PDB entry 6Q72 | X-ray diffraction, 3.00 A resolution | chains A and B

== Chain A (and B) ==
Protein: Alanine racemase 2
Organism: Bacillus subtilis
Notes: chain B of this document is another copy of the same molecule, construct and numbering; everything in this record applies to it too
UniProtKB: A0A386RMP5 (A0A386RMP5_BACIU); residues 1-394 here = UniProt positions 1-394
Chain sequence (394 residues; row label = number of the first residue in the row):
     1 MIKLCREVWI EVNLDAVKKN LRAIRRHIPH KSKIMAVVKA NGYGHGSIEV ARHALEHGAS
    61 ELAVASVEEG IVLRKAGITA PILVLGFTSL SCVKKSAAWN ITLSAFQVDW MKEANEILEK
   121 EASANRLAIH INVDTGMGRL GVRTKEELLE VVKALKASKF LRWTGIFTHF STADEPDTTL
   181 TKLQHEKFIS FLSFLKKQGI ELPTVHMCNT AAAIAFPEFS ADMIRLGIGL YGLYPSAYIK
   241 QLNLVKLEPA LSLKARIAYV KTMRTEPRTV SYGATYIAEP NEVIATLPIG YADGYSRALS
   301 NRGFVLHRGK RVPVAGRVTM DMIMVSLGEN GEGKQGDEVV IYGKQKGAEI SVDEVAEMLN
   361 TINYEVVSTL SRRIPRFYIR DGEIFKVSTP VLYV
Unresolved in the structure: 387-394
Glycans and other covalent adducts: pyridoxal phosphate (PLP) linked to Lys39
Small-molecule neighbours: pyridoxal phosphate (PLP): Val37, Tyr43, Leu85, Arg139, His169, Asn209, Thr210, Ala211, Arg225, Gly227, Ile228, Tyr364

== Interface between chain A and chain B ==
Cross-chain cystine bridges: Cys5(A)-Cys92(B), Cys92(A)-Cys5(B)
Residue-residue contacts - 132 pairs, chain A then chain B:
  Leu4(A) - Ser89(B)
  Leu4(A) - Cys92(B)
  Cys5(A) - Val67(B)  hydrophobic
  Cys5(A) - Glu68(B)
  Cys5(A) - Phe87(B)
  Cys5(A) - Thr88(B)
  Cys5(A) - Ser89(B)  hydrogen bond (backbone-backbone)
  Cys5(A) - Cys92(B)  disulfide
  Arg6(A) - Ser66(B)
  Arg6(A) - Glu68(B)
  Glu7(A) - Phe87(B)
  Glu7(A) - Ser89(B)
  Lys39(A) - Met320(B)
  Lys39(A) - Asp321(B)
  Ala40(A) - Ala292(B)  hydrophobic
  Ala40(A) - Met320(B)  hydrophobic
  Ala40(A) - Arg373(B)
  Tyr43(A) - Met320(B)  hydrophobic
  Ala65(A) - Asp321(B)
  Ala65(A) - Arg373(B)
  Ser66(A) - Arg6(B)
  Val67(A) - Cys5(B)  hydrophobic
  Glu69(A) - Arg373(B)  salt bridge
  Phe87(A) - Cys5(B)
  Phe87(A) - Glu7(B)
  Phe87(A) - Ala258(B)  hydrophobic
  Phe87(A) - Gln335(B)
  Thr88(A) - Cys5(B)
  Ser89(A) - Leu4(B)
  Ser89(A) - Cys5(B)  hydrogen bond (backbone-backbone)
  Ser89(A) - Glu7(B)
  Ser91(A) - Leu4(B)
  Cys92(A) - Leu4(B)
  Cys92(A) - Cys5(B)  disulfide
  Phe106(A) - Tyr259(B)
  Gln107(A) - Tyr259(B)
  Gln107(A) - Gln335(B)  hydrogen bond
  Thr135(A) - Pro267(B)
  Gly136(A) - Thr269(B)  hydrogen bond (backbone-side chain)
  Met137(A) - Val270(B)
  Met137(A) - Ser271(B)  hydrogen bond (backbone-backbone)
  Met137(A) - Tyr272(B)
  Met137(A) - Thr319(B)
  Gly138(A) - Lys261(B)  hydrogen bond (backbone-side chain)
  Gly138(A) - Met324(B)
  Arg139(A) - Lys261(B)  hydrogen bond (backbone-side chain)
  Arg139(A) - Thr286(B)  hydrogen bond (backbone-side chain)
  Arg139(A) - Thr319(B)  hydrogen bond
  Arg139(A) - Met322(B)
  Arg139(A) - Met324(B)
  Leu140(A) - Tyr259(B)  hydrophobic
  Leu140(A) - Thr286(B)
  Leu140(A) - Met322(B)  hydrophobic
  Arg143(A) - Lys261(B)
  Arg143(A) - Met263(B)
  Arg143(A) - Thr265(B)  hydrogen bond (side chain-backbone)
  Arg143(A) - Pro267(B)  hydrogen bond (side chain-backbone)
  His169(A) - Tyr272(B)  hydrogen bond
  Phe170(A) - Tyr272(B)
  Ser171(A) - Ser271(B)
  Ser171(A) - Tyr272(B)
  Ser171(A) - Gly273(B)  hydrogen bond (backbone-backbone)
  Thr172(A) - Gly273(B)
  Glu175(A) - Gly273(B)
  Leu180(A) - Ala274(B)  hydrophobic
  Lys187(A) - Glu266(B)
  Ala258(A) - Phe87(B)  hydrophobic
  Tyr259(A) - Phe106(B)  hydrophobic
  Tyr259(A) - Gln107(B)
  Tyr259(A) - Leu140(B)  hydrophobic
  Lys261(A) - Gly138(B)  hydrogen bond (side chain-backbone)
  Lys261(A) - Arg139(B)
  Met263(A) - Arg143(B)
  Thr265(A) - Arg143(B)  hydrogen bond (backbone-side chain)
  Glu266(A) - Lys187(B)  hydrogen bond (backbone-side chain)
  Pro267(A) - Thr135(B)
  Pro267(A) - Gly136(B)
  Pro267(A) - Arg143(B)  hydrogen bond (backbone-side chain)
  Pro267(A) - Lys187(B)
  Thr269(A) - Gly136(B)  hydrogen bond (side chain-backbone)
  Thr269(A) - Gly138(B)
  Val270(A) - Met137(B)
  Ser271(A) - Met137(B)  hydrogen bond (backbone-backbone)
  Ser271(A) - Ser171(B)
  Tyr272(A) - Met137(B)
  Tyr272(A) - Phe170(B)
  Tyr272(A) - Ser171(B)
  Gly273(A) - Ser171(B)  hydrogen bond (backbone-backbone)
  Gly273(A) - Thr172(B)
  Gly273(A) - Glu175(B)
  Thr286(A) - Arg139(B)  hydrogen bond (side chain-backbone)
  Thr286(A) - Leu140(B)
  Tyr291(A) - Tyr364(B)
  Tyr291(A) - Glu365(B)
  Tyr291(A) - Ser368(B)
  Tyr291(A) - Thr369(B)
  Ala292(A) - Ala40(B)  hydrophobic
  Ala292(A) - Ser368(B)
  Ser296(A) - Glu365(B)
  Arg297(A) - Thr361(B)
  Arg297(A) - Ile362(B)
  Arg297(A) - Glu365(B)  hydrogen bond (backbone-side chain)
  Thr319(A) - Arg139(B)  hydrogen bond
  Met320(A) - Lys39(B)
  Met320(A) - Ala40(B)  hydrophobic
  Met320(A) - Tyr43(B)  hydrophobic
  Met320(A) - Ser368(B)
  Asp321(A) - Lys39(B)
  Asp321(A) - Ala65(B)
  Met322(A) - Gly86(B)
  Met322(A) - Arg139(B)
  Met322(A) - Leu140(B)  hydrophobic
  Met324(A) - Gly138(B)
  Met324(A) - Arg139(B)
  Gln335(A) - Phe87(B)
  Asn360(A) - Arg297(B)
  Thr361(A) - Arg297(B)
  Ile362(A) - Tyr291(B)
  Ile362(A) - Arg297(B)
  Tyr364(A) - Tyr291(B)
  Tyr364(A) - Met320(B)  hydrophobic
  Glu365(A) - Tyr291(B)
  Glu365(A) - Arg297(B)  hydrogen bond (side chain-backbone)
  Ser368(A) - Tyr291(B)
  Ser368(A) - Ala292(B)
  Thr369(A) - Tyr291(B)
  Arg372(A) - Ser371(B)
  Arg372(A) - Arg373(B)
  Arg373(A) - Ala40(B)
  Arg373(A) - Ala65(B)
  Arg373(A) - Glu69(B)  salt bridge
  Arg373(A) - Arg372(B)
Interface residues without a listed pair, chain A (75 interface residues in all): Lys3, Glu68, Gly86, Lys95, Asp134, Gly141, Thr144, Arg268, Ala274, Ile284, Ser371
Interface residues without a listed pair, chain B (72 interface residues in all): Lys3, Ser91, Lys95, Asp134, Gly141, Thr144, Ile284, Ser296, Asn360

== In short ==
75 residues of chain A and 72 residues of chain B are in contact; the contacts include 2 disulfide bonds, 24
hydrogen bonds and 2 salt bridges. Among the polar pairs are Glu69(A)-Arg373(B), Gln107(A)-Gln335(B) and
Gly136(A)-Thr269(B). Covalently linked pyridoxal phosphate: at Lys39(A).
Chain A and chain B are both Alanine racemase 2 (Bacillus subtilis); the structure, Crystal structure of the
alanine racemase from Bacillus subtilis in the presence of only PEG 4000 ..., was determined by X-ray
diffraction, deposited together with 6Q70, 6Q71 and 5IRP.
